7UBT - chain A; structure by X-ray diffraction, 2.35 A resolution.

== Chain A ==
Molecule: Signal transducer and activator of transcription 5A
Organism: Homo sapiens
UniProt: P42229 (STA5A_HUMAN); residue numbers follow UniProt; this construct covers 136-705
Chain sequence (573 residues; each row starts with the number of its first residue):
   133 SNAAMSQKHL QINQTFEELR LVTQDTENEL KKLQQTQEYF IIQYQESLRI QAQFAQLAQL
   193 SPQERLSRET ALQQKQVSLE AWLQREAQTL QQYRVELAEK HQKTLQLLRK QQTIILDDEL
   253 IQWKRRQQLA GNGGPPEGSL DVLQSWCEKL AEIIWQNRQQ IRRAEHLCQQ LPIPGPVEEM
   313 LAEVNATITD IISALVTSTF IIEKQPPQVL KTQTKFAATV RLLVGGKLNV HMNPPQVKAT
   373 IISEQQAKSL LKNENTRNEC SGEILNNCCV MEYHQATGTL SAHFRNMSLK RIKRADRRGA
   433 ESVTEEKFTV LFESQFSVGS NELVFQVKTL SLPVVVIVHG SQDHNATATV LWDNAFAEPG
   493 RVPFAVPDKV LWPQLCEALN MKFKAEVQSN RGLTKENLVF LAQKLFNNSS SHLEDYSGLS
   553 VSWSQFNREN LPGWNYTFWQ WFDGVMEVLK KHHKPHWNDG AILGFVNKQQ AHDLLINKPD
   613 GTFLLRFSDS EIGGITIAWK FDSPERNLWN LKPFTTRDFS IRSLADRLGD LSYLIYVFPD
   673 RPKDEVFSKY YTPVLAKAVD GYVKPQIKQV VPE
Not modelled in the structure: 133-137, 191-192, 428-433, 701-705
Construct notes: expression tag (133-135)
Ligand contacts: MIW (N-{5-[difluoro(phosphono)methyl]-1-benzothiophene-2-carbonyl}-3-methyl-L-valyl-L-prolyl-N~3~-(1,3-benzothiazol-5-yl)-N,N-dimethyl-beta-alaninamide): K600, R618, F619, S620, D621, S622, E623, T628, W631, W641, N642, L643, K644, P645, F646, D650, R659

== In short ==
Chain A binds compound MIW.
Chain A is Signal transducer and activator of transcription 5A (Homo sapiens); the structure, Stat5a Core in
complex with Compound 18, was determined by X-ray diffraction, deposited together with 7UC6 and 7UC7.
